Entry 9CLS (electron microscopy, 3.70 A resolution); this record covers chains J and L of the 4 polymer chains in the assembly.

# Chain J (and L)
Molecule: Hexon protein
Source organism: Human adenovirus 6
Notes: chain L of this document is another copy of the same molecule, construct and numbering; everything in this record applies to it too
UniProt: B2ZWX4 (B2ZWX4_ADE06); numbering as in UniProt (aligned over 1-963)
Sequence (963 residues; row label = number of the first residue in the row):
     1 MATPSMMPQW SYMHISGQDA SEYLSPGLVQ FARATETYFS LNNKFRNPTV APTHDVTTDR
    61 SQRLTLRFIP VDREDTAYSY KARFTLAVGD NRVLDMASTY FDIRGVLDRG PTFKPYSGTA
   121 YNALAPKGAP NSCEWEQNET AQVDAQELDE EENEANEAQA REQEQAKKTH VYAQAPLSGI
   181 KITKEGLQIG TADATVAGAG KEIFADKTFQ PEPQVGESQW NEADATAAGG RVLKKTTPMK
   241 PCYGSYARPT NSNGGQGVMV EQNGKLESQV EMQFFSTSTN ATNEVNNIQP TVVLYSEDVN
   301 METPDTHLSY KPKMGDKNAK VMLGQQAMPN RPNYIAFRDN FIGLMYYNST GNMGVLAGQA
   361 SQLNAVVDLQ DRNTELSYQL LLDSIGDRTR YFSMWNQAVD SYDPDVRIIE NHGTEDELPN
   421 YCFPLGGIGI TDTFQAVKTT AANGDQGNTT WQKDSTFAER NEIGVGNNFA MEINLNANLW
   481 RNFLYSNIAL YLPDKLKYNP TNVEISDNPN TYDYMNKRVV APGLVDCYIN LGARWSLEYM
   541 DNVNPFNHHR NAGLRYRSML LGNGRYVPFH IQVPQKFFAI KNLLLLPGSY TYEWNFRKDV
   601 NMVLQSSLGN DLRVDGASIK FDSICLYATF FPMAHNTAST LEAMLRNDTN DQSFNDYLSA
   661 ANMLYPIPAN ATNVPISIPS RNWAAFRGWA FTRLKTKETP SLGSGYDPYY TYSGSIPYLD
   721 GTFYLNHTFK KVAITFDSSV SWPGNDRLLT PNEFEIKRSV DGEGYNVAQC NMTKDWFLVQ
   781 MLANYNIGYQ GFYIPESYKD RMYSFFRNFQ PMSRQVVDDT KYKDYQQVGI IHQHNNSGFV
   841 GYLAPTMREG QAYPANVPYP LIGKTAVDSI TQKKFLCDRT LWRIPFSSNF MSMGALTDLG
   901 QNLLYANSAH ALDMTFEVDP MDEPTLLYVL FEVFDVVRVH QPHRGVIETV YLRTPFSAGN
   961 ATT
Disordered / not traced: 1-4, 140-165, 962-963 (chain L: 1, 140-165, 958-963)

# How chain J and chain L interact
Contacting residue pairs (269; chain J residue first):
  Ser-5(J) / Tyr-905(L)  hydrogen bond (backbone-side chain)
  Met-7(J) / Leu-904(L)  hydrophobic
  Tyr-12(J) / Arg-938(L)  hydrogen bond (backbone-side chain)
  Met-13(J) / Val-936(L)  hydrophobic
  Met-13(J) / Val-950(L)  hydrophobic
  Met-13(J) / Leu-952(L)  hydrophobic
  His-14(J) / Ser-653(L)
  His-14(J) / Arg-938(L)
  Ile-15(J) / Phe-934(L)  hydrophobic
  Ile-15(J) / Val-936(L)  hydrophobic
  Tyr-23(J) / Thr-649(L)
  Ser-25(J) / Asn-650(L)
  Gly-27(J) / Met-644(L)
  Leu-28(J) / Met-644(L)  hydrogen bond (backbone-side chain)
  Phe-31(J) / Thr-637(L)
  Tyr-38(J) / Val-56(L)
  Phe-39(J) / Phe-631(L)  hydrophobic
  Asn-43(J) / Asn-582(L)
  Lys-44(J) / Asp-95(L)  salt bridge
  Lys-44(J) / Asn-582(L)  hydrogen bond (side chain-backbone)
  Lys-44(J) / Ser-653(L)
  Phe-45(J) / Asp-651(L)
  Phe-45(J) / Ser-653(L)
  Arg-46(J) / Ser-653(L)  hydrogen bond (backbone-side chain)
  Arg-46(J) / Asn-655(L)  hydrogen bond
  Arg-46(J) / Phe-934(L)
  Thr-49(J) / Gly-894(L)
  Thr-49(J) / Ala-895(L)  hydrogen bond (side chain-backbone)
  Val-50(J) / Gln-901(L)
  Ala-51(J) / Met-893(L)
  Ala-51(J) / Leu-896(L)  hydrogen bond (backbone-backbone)
  Ala-51(J) / Thr-897(L)
  Ala-51(J) / Asp-898(L)
  Pro-52(J) / Asp-898(L)
  Thr-57(J) / Ser-888(L)
  Thr-57(J) / Asn-889(L)  hydrogen bond
  Asp-59(J) / Asn-745(L)  hydrogen bond (backbone-side chain)
  Arg-60(J) / Asn-745(L)  hydrogen bond (backbone-side chain)
  Ser-61(J) / Asn-745(L)
  Gln-62(J) / Asp-746(L)
  Gln-62(J) / Arg-747(L)  hydrogen bond (backbone-side chain)
  Arg-63(J) / Asp-746(L)  salt bridge
  Arg-63(J) / Arg-747(L)
  Arg-63(J) / Leu-748(L)
  Arg-63(J) / Leu-749(L)
  Leu-64(J) / Arg-747(L)  hydrogen bond (backbone-backbone)
  Leu-64(J) / Tyr-789(L)
  Leu-64(J) / Phe-890(L)  hydrophobic
  Thr-65(J) / Leu-749(L)
  Arg-67(J) / Glu-763(L)
  Asp-95(J) / Gln-790(L)
  Ala-97(J) / Gly-791(L)
  Tyr-100(J) / Lys-774(L)
  Asp-102(J) / Lys-774(L)  salt bridge
  Arg-104(J) / Gly-762(L)  hydrogen bond (side chain-backbone)
  Arg-104(J) / Glu-763(L)
  Arg-104(J) / Gly-764(L)
  Phe-113(J) / Ile-862(L)
  Pro-115(J) / Gly-532(L)
  Pro-115(J) / Ile-862(L)
  Tyr-116(J) / His-412(L)
  Tyr-116(J) / Leu-531(L)  hydrophobic
  Tyr-116(J) / Ile-862(L)
  Ser-117(J) / His-412(L)  hydrogen bond (backbone-backbone)
  Ser-117(J) / Gly-413(L)
  Ser-117(J) / Thr-414(L)
  Gly-118(J) / Thr-414(L)
  Gly-118(J) / Asp-416(L)
  Ala-120(J) / Leu-531(L)  hydrophobic
  Ala-120(J) / Asn-835(L)
  Ala-120(J) / Pro-858(L)
  Tyr-121(J) / Pro-858(L)  hydrogen bond (side chain-backbone)
  Tyr-121(J) / Pro-860(L)
  Asn-122(J) / Asn-835(L)  hydrogen bond (backbone-side chain)
  Asn-122(J) / Asn-836(L)  hydrogen bond (side chain-backbone)
  Asn-122(J) / Ser-837(L)
  Asn-122(J) / Tyr-853(L)  hydrogen bond (side chain-backbone)
  Ala-123(J) / Asn-474(L)  hydrogen bond (backbone-side chain)
  Ala-123(J) / Asn-836(L)  hydrogen bond (backbone-side chain)
  Leu-124(J) / Asn-478(L)
  Leu-124(J) / Asn-836(L)  hydrogen bond (backbone-side chain)
  Ala-125(J) / Phe-839(L)  hydrophobic
  Pro-126(J) / Glu-472(L)
  Lys-127(J) / Asp-416(L)  hydrogen bond (side chain-backbone)
  Lys-127(J) / Glu-472(L)  hydrogen bond (backbone-side chain)
  Asn-131(J) / Pro-854(L)
  Ser-132(J) / Gln-851(L)  hydrogen bond
  Gln-174(J) / Gln-851(L)  hydrogen bond (backbone-side chain)
  Pro-176(J) / Gln-851(L)
  Phe-209(J) / His-832(L)
  Glu-212(J) / Ile-831(L)
  Glu-212(J) / His-832(L)  salt bridge
  Pro-213(J) / His-834(L)
  Pro-213(J) / Gly-850(L)
  Pro-213(J) / Gln-851(L)  hydrogen bond (backbone-backbone)
  Pro-213(J) / Tyr-853(L)  hydrophobic
  Gln-214(J) / Ile-831(L)
  Gln-214(J) / His-834(L)
  Gln-214(J) / Glu-849(L)
  Gln-214(J) / Gly-850(L)  hydrogen bond (backbone-backbone)
  Val-215(J) / Tyr-842(L)  hydrophobic
  Val-215(J) / Gly-850(L)
  Glu-217(J) / Glu-849(L)
  Ser-218(J) / Tyr-310(L)
  Gln-219(J) / Tyr-310(L)
  Gln-219(J) / Val-321(L)
  Gln-219(J) / Met-847(L)
  Trp-220(J) / Gly-128(L)
  Trp-220(J) / Tyr-172(L)
  Trp-220(J) / Leu-323(L)  hydrogen bond (side chain-backbone)
  Trp-220(J) / Gly-324(L)
  Trp-220(J) / Met-847(L)
  Asn-221(J) / Lys-320(L)
  Gly-230(J) / Gln-851(L)
  Arg-231(J) / Gln-851(L)  hydrogen bond (backbone-side chain)
  Leu-233(J) / Tyr-853(L)
  Tyr-243(J) / Asp-416(L)
  Ser-245(J) / Pro-854(L)
  Ser-245(J) / Ala-855(L)  hydrogen bond (backbone-backbone)
  Tyr-246(J) / Ala-855(L)
  Tyr-246(J) / Pro-858(L)
  Tyr-246(J) / Tyr-859(L)
  Tyr-246(J) / Pro-860(L)
  Ala-247(J) / Ala-855(L)  hydrogen bond (backbone-backbone)
  Ala-247(J) / Asn-856(L)
  Arg-248(J) / Asp-824(L)  salt bridge
  Pro-249(J) / Asn-856(L)
  Thr-250(J) / Gln-826(L)  hydrogen bond (backbone-side chain)
  Asn-251(J) / Gln-826(L)
  Ser-252(J) / Gln-826(L)
  Ser-252(J) / Gln-827(L)
  Asn-253(J) / His-832(L)
  Gly-254(J) / Val-828(L)
  Gly-254(J) / Asn-856(L)
  Gln-256(J) / His-834(L)
  Gln-256(J) / Tyr-853(L)
  Gln-256(J) / Pro-854(L)
  Gln-256(J) / Ala-855(L)  hydrogen bond (side chain-backbone)
  Gln-256(J) / Asn-856(L)
  Glu-297(J) / Tyr-853(L)  hydrogen bond
  Met-301(J) / Pro-854(L)  hydrophobic
  Glu-302(J) / Thr-865(L)  hydrogen bond
  Tyr-334(J) / His-412(L)  hydrogen bond
  Arg-390(J) / Ile-794(L)
  Arg-390(J) / Pro-795(L)
  Arg-390(J) / Asp-800(L)  salt bridge
  Arg-390(J) / Phe-806(L)
  Arg-390(J) / Arg-807(L)
  Phe-392(J) / Phe-806(L)  hydrophobic
  Ser-393(J) / Ala-768(L)
  Trp-395(J) / Phe-792(L)  hydrogen bond (side chain-backbone)
  Leu-425(J) / Ala-129(L)
  Leu-425(J) / Met-847(L)  hydrophobic
  Leu-425(J) / Arg-848(L)
  Gly-426(J) / Ala-129(L)
  Gly-426(J) / Pro-130(L)
  Gly-427(J) / Ala-129(L)
  Ile-428(J) / Gln-174(L)
  Thr-433(J) / Ser-278(L)
  Phe-434(J) / Ser-276(L)
  Phe-434(J) / Thr-277(L)
  Phe-434(J) / Ser-278(L)
  Gln-435(J) / Phe-275(L)
  Gln-435(J) / Ser-276(L)  hydrogen bond (backbone-backbone)
  Gln-435(J) / Ser-278(L)  hydrogen bond
  Gln-435(J) / Ala-281(L)
  Ala-436(J) / Phe-274(L)
  Ala-436(J) / Phe-275(L)  hydrophobic
  Val-437(J) / Phe-274(L)
  Val-437(J) / Pro-290(L)  hydrophobic
  Gly-447(J) / Pro-290(L)
  Asn-448(J) / Ile-288(L)
  Asn-448(J) / Gln-289(L)  hydrogen bond
  Asn-448(J) / Pro-290(L)
  Thr-450(J) / Ile-288(L)
  Gln-452(J) / Ala-281(L)
  Asp-454(J) / Lys-168(L)  hydrogen bond (backbone-side chain)
  Thr-456(J) / Lys-168(L)
  Thr-456(J) / Thr-169(L)  hydrogen bond (backbone-backbone)
  Phe-457(J) / Thr-169(L)
  Phe-457(J) / Val-171(L)  hydrophobic
  Phe-457(J) / Gln-273(L)
  Ala-458(J) / Thr-169(L)  hydrogen bond (backbone-backbone)
  Ala-458(J) / His-170(L)
  Glu-459(J) / Ser-278(L)  hydrogen bond (backbone-side chain)
  Asn-461(J) / His-170(L)
  Asn-461(J) / Val-171(L)  hydrogen bond (side chain-backbone)
  Glu-462(J) / Val-171(L)
  Glu-462(J) / Tyr-172(L)
  Glu-462(J) / Ala-173(L)
  Ile-463(J) / Ala-173(L)
  Gly-464(J) / Ala-173(L)
  Gly-464(J) / Gln-174(L)
  Gly-464(J) / Ala-175(L)  hydrogen bond (backbone-backbone)
  Val-465(J) / Ala-175(L)
  Gly-466(J) / Gln-174(L)  hydrogen bond (backbone-side chain)
  Gly-466(J) / Ala-175(L)  hydrogen bond (backbone-backbone)
  Gly-466(J) / Glu-217(L)
  Asn-467(J) / Gln-174(L)
  Asn-467(J) / Glu-217(L)
  Asn-468(J) / Gln-174(L)
  Ala-470(J) / Leu-425(L)
  Met-471(J) / Phe-423(L)
  Met-471(J) / Pro-424(L)
  Met-471(J) / Phe-469(L)  hydrophobic
  Met-471(J) / Met-471(L)  hydrophobic
  Glu-472(J) / Cys-422(L)  hydrogen bond (backbone-side chain)
  Glu-472(J) / Phe-423(L)  hydrogen bond (backbone-backbone)
  Ile-473(J) / Tyr-421(L)
  Ile-473(J) / Cys-422(L)  hydrophobic
  Leu-475(J) / Leu-475(L)  hydrophobic
  Leu-479(J) / Leu-475(L)  hydrophobic
  Leu-479(J) / Asn-476(L)
  Arg-481(J) / Leu-418(L)
  Asn-482(J) / Glu-415(L)
  Asn-482(J) / Asp-416(L)
  Asn-482(J) / Asn-420(L)
  Tyr-485(J) / Glu-417(L)
  Tyr-485(J) / Leu-418(L)  hydrophobic
  Arg-550(J) / Glu-415(L)  salt bridge
  Arg-555(J) / His-412(L)  hydrogen bond
  Tyr-556(J) / Arg-534(L)
  Met-559(J) / His-412(L)
  Met-559(J) / Gly-532(L)
  Met-559(J) / Arg-534(L)
  Leu-560(J) / Gln-769(L)
  Leu-560(J) / Ser-813(L)  hydrogen bond (backbone-side chain)
  Leu-561(J) / Ser-813(L)
  Leu-561(J) / Gln-815(L)  hydrogen bond (backbone-side chain)
  Gly-562(J) / Gln-815(L)
  Asn-563(J) / Leu-531(L)  hydrogen bond (side chain-backbone)
  Asn-563(J) / Gly-532(L)
  Asn-563(J) / Ala-533(L)
  Asn-563(J) / Gln-815(L)  hydrogen bond (backbone-side chain)
  Asn-563(J) / Ile-862(L)
  Gly-564(J) / Gln-815(L)  hydrogen bond (backbone-side chain)
  Gly-564(J) / Leu-861(L)
  Arg-565(J) / Leu-861(L)
  Tyr-566(J) / Ser-869(L)  hydrogen bond (backbone-side chain)
  Val-567(J) / Gln-815(L)
  Pro-568(J) / Thr-871(L)
  His-570(J) / Asn-766(L)  hydrogen bond (side chain-backbone)
  Ile-571(J) / Gln-769(L)
  Gln-572(J) / Asn-766(L)
  Gln-572(J) / Val-767(L)
  Gln-572(J) / Ala-768(L)
  Tyr-627(J) / Gly-764(L)  hydrogen bond (side chain-backbone)
  Tyr-627(J) / Tyr-765(L)
  Tyr-627(J) / Lys-774(L)  hydrogen bond
  Phe-630(J) / Tyr-789(L)
  Phe-631(J) / Tyr-789(L)  hydrophobic
  Phe-631(J) / Asn-889(L)
  Phe-631(J) / Met-891(L)  hydrophobic
  Pro-632(J) / Tyr-789(L)
  Gln-790(J) / Phe-39(L)
  Gln-790(J) / Ser-40(L)  hydrogen bond (side chain-backbone)
  Gly-838(J) / Asn-468(L)
  Phe-839(J) / Phe-423(L)  hydrophobic
  Pro-845(J) / Leu-418(L)  hydrophobic
  Met-847(J) / Tyr-421(L)
  Arg-848(J) / Tyr-421(L)
  Arg-848(J) / Phe-423(L)
  Arg-848(J) / Asn-467(L)
  Arg-848(J) / Asn-468(L)  hydrogen bond (side chain-backbone)
  Arg-848(J) / Ala-470(L)
  Glu-849(J) / Asn-467(L)
  Gly-850(J) / Asn-467(L)
  Met-891(J) / Tyr-38(L)  hydrophobic
  Met-893(J) / Tyr-38(L)  hydrophobic
Interface residues without a listed pair, chain J (179 interface residues in all): Met-6, Trp-10, Ser-16, Leu-24, Leu-41, Thr-53, Thr-58, Ser-98, Pro-111, Lys-114, Gly-216, Val-232, Cys-242, Pro-304, Pro-329, Met-394, Gln-397, Tyr-421, Cys-422, Phe-423, Pro-424, Thr-439, Thr-449, Asn-478, Ser-486, Asn-487, Leu-490, Thr-629, Thr-846
Interface residues without a listed pair, chain L (178 interface residues in all): Val-93, Pro-126, Pro-176, Ile-182, Lys-184, Glu-222, Asn-287, Thr-291, Val-292, Pro-312, Gln-326, Glu-410, Pro-419, Ile-473, Arg-481, Tyr-528, Asn-530, Leu-584, Leu-641, Leu-645, Gln-652, Phe-654, Ala-685, Asp-761, Phe-777, Leu-778, Gly-788, Ser-797, Phe-809, Pro-811, Arg-814, Ala-852, Gly-863, Lys-864, Ala-866, Val-867, Lys-873, Thr-954

# In short
179 residues of chain J face 178 of chain L across their interface; the contacts include 63 hydrogen bonds and
7 salt bridges. Polar pairs include Lys-44(J)/Asp-95(L), Arg-63(J)/Asp-746(L) and Asp-102(J)/Lys-774(L).
Both chains are Hexon protein (Human adenovirus 6). Entry 9CLS (Cryo-EM model derived from localized
reconstruction of human adenovirus 6 (Ad6)-hexon-FII complex) was determined by electron microscopy together
with 9CLI, 9CLN, 9CM2, 9CM9 and 9CMO from the same study.
